4FZC - chains B and C of the 32 polymer chains in the assembly; structure by X-ray diffraction, 2.80 A resolution.

== Chain B ==
Molecule: Proteasome component Y13
Organism: Saccharomyces cerevisiae
Notes: EC 3.4.25.1
UniProtKB: P23638 (PSA4_YEAST); residues 1-244 here correspond to UniProt positions 2-245 (UniProt number = residue number + 1)
Sequence (244 residues; row label = number of the first residue in the row):
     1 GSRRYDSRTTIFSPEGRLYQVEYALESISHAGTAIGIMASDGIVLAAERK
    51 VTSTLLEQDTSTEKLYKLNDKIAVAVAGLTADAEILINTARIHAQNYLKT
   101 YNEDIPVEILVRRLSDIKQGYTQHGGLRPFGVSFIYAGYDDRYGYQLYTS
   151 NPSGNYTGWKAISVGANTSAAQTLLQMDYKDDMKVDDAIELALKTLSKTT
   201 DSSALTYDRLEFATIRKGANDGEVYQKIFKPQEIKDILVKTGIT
UniProt features mapped onto this chain:
  - cross-link (Glycyl lysine isopeptide (Lys-Gly)): Lys-99 (interchain with G-Cter in ubiquitin), Lys-198 (interchain with G-Cter in ubiquitin), Lys-230 (interchain with G-Cter in ubiquitin)

== Chain C ==
Molecule: Proteasome component PRE6
Organism: Saccharomyces cerevisiae
Notes: EC 3.4.25.1
UniProtKB: P40303 (PSA7_YEAST); residues 1-241 here correspond to UniProt positions 3-243 (UniProt number = residue number + 2)
Sequence (241 residues; row label = number of the first residue in the row):
     1 GYDRALSIFSPDGHIFQVEYALEAVKRGTCAVGVKGKNCVVLGCERRSTL
    51 KLQDTRITPSKVSKIDSHVVLSFSGLNADSRILIEKARVEAQSHRLTLED
   101 PVTVEYLTRYVAGVQQRYTQSGGVRPFGVSTLIAGFDPRDDEPKLYQTEP
   151 SGIYSSWSAQTIGRNSKTVREFLEKNYDRKEPPATVEECVKLTVRSLLEV
   201 VQTGAKNIEITVVKPDSDIVALSSEEINQYVTQIEQEKQEQ
UniProt features mapped onto this chain:
  - modified residue: Thr-58 (Phosphothreonine)

== Chain B / chain C interface ==
Residue-residue contacts - 73 pairs, chain B then chain C:
  Arg-3(B) with Arg-4(C)
  Asp-6(B) with Tyr-2(C), hydrogen bond; Arg-4(C), salt bridge
  Arg-8(B) with Arg-4(C)
  Thr-10(B) with Leu-6(C); Arg-125(C)
  Ile-11(B) with Gln-17(C)
  Phe-12(B) with Gln-17(C), hydrogen bond (backbone-side chain); Tyr-20(C), hydrophobic; Ala-21(C), hydrophobic; Leu-76(C), hydrophobic; Arg-125(C); Pro-126(C); Gly-128(C)
  Ser-13(B) with Tyr-20(C)
  Pro-14(B) with Tyr-20(C), hydrophobic; Glu-23(C)
  Glu-15(B) with Glu-23(C); Arg-27(C), hydrogen bond (backbone-side chain)
  Gly-16(B) with Tyr-20(C); Glu-23(C); Ala-24(C); Arg-27(C)
  Arg-17(B) with Arg-27(C)
  Leu-18(B) with Arg-125(C)
  Met-38(B) with Asp-54(C); Arg-56(C)
  Glu-108(B) with Ile-57(C)
  Arg-112(B) with Arg-81(C)
  Ser-115(B) with Arg-81(C)
  Asp-116(B) with Arg-81(C), salt bridge
  Gln-119(B) with Ala-78(C); Asp-79(C); Ile-82(C)
  Thr-122(B) with Arg-125(C), hydrogen bond (backbone-side chain)
  Gln-123(B) with Tyr-118(C); Gly-123(C); Val-124(C); Arg-125(C), hydrogen bond (backbone-backbone); Phe-127(C)
  His-124(B) with Gly-123(C); Val-124(C)
  Gly-125(B) with Tyr-2(C); Gly-123(C)
  Gly-126(B) with Tyr-2(C)
  Tyr-143(B) with Arg-56(C), hydrogen bond (backbone-side chain); Ile-57(C), hydrophobic
  Tyr-145(B) with Arg-56(C), hydrogen bond (backbone-side chain)
  Gln-146(B) with Ile-57(C)
  Tyr-148(B) with Ile-57(C)
  Ser-153(B) with Ala-78(C)
  Gly-154(B) with Ala-78(C); Arg-81(C), hydrogen bond (backbone-side chain)
  Asn-155(B) with Asn-77(C); Arg-81(C)
  Tyr-156(B) with Pro-59(C); Arg-81(C)
  Thr-157(B) with Thr-58(C)
  Gly-158(B) with Gln-53(C); Asp-54(C), hydrogen bond (backbone-backbone); Thr-58(C), hydrogen bond (backbone-side chain)
  Trp-159(B) with Leu-50(C), hydrophobic; Leu-52(C); Gln-53(C); Asp-54(C)
  Lys-160(B) with Leu-52(C), hydrogen bond (backbone-backbone); Gln-53(C)
  Ala-161(B) with Leu-52(C)
  Gln-172(B) with Leu-50(C); Leu-52(C)
  Gln-176(B) with Lys-51(C); Leu-52(C)
  Tyr-179(B) with Leu-52(C), hydrophobic
Also at the interface, not in a pair above, chain B (40 interface residues in all): Leu-175

== In short ==
40 residues of chain B and 31 residues of chain C are in contact; the contacts include 11 hydrogen bonds and 2
salt bridges. Among the polar pairs are Asp-6(B)/Arg-4(C), Asp-116(B)/Arg-81(C) and Asp-6(B)/Tyr-2(C).
Chain B is Proteasome component Y13 and chain C is Proteasome component PRE6, both from Saccharomyces
cerevisiae; the structure, 20S yeast proteasome in complex with cepafungin I, was determined by X-ray
diffraction, deposited together with 4FZG.
